4Z5T - chains B and I of the 10 polymer chains in the assembly; structure by X-ray diffraction, 2.80 A resolution.

== Chain B ==
Name: Histone H4
From: Homo sapiens
Reference sequence: P62805 (H4_HUMAN); residues 0-102 here correspond to UniProt positions 1-103 (UniProt number = residue number + 1)
Amino-acid sequence (106 residues; numbered -3 to 102; the number before each row is that of its first residue; numbers below 1 keep their minus sign (Gly-3 is residue -3)):
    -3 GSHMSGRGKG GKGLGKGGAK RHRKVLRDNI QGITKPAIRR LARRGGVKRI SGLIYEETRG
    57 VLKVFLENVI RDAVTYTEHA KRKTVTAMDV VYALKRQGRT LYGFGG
Not modelled in the structure: -3 to 19
Sequence notes: expression tag (-3 to -1)
Swiss-Prot annotation at these positions:
  - DNA-binding region: Lys16 to Lys20
  - modified residue: Ser1 (N-acetylserine), Arg3 (Asymmetric dimethylarginine), Lys5 (N6-(2-hydroxyisobutyryl)lysine), Lys8 (N6-(2-hydroxyisobutyryl)lysine), Lys12 (N6-(2-hydroxyisobutyryl)lysine), Lys16 (N6-(2-hydroxyisobutyryl)lysine), Lys20 (N6,N6,N6-trimethyllysine), Lys31 (N6-(2-hydroxyisobutyryl)lysine), Lys44 (N6-(2-hydroxyisobutyryl)lysine), Ser47 (Phosphoserine), Tyr51 (Phosphotyrosine), Lys59 (N6-(2-hydroxyisobutyryl)lysine), Lys77 (N6-(2-hydroxyisobutyryl)lysine), Lys79 (N6-(2-hydroxyisobutyryl)lysine), Thr80 (Phosphothreonine), Tyr88 (Phosphotyrosine), Lys91 (N6-(2-hydroxyisobutyryl)lysine)
  - cross-link (Glycyl lysine isopeptide (Lys-Gly)): Lys12 (interchain with G-Cter in SUMO2), Lys20 (interchain with G-Cter in SUMO2), Lys31 (interchain with G-Cter in SUMO2), Lys59 (interchain with G-Cter in SUMO2), Lys79 (interchain with G-Cter in SUMO2), Lys91 (interchain with G-Cter in SUMO2)

== Chain I ==
Molecule: 146-nt DNA strand
From: Homo sapiens
Sequence (146 nucleotides; each row starts with the number of its first residue):
     1 ATCAATATCC ACCTGCAGAT TCTACCAAAA GTGTATTTGG AAACTGCTCC ATCAAAAGGC
    61 ATGTTCAGCT GAATTCAGCT GAACATGCCT TTTGATGGAG CAGTTTCCAA ATACACTTTT
   121 GGTAGAATCT GCAGGTGGAT ATTGAT

== How chain B and chain I interact ==
Pairs across the interface - 7 pairs, chain B then chain I:
  Thr30(B) with DC60(I), phosphate contact; DA61(I), phosphate contact
  Pro32(B) with DC60(I), phosphate contact; DA61(I), phosphate contact
  Arg36(B) with DC60(I), salt bridge to the phosphate
  Arg45(B) with DC69(I), sugar contact
  Lys77(B) with DG40(I), phosphate contact
Interface residues without a listed pair, chain B (7 interface residues in all): Lys31, Lys44
Interface residues without a listed pair, chain I (5 interface residues in all): DT70

== Overview ==
The interface between chain B and chain I involves 7 residues on one side and 5 on the other, with 1 salt
bridge. Its one salt-bridged contact is Arg36(B)-DC60(I). From UniProt: a DNA-binding region on chain B.
Here chain B is Histone H4 and chain I is a 146-nt DNA strand, both from Homo sapiens. Entry 4Z5T (The
nucleosome containing human H3.5) was determined by X-ray diffraction.
